7D7E - chains B and D of the 4 polymer chains in the assembly; structure by electron microscopy, 3.40 A resolution.

[Chain B (and D)]
Molecule: Polycystic kidney disease 2-like 1 protein
Organism: Mus musculus
Notes: chain D of this document is another copy of the same molecule, construct and numbering; everything in this record applies to it too
Reference sequence: A2A259 (PK2L1_MOUSE); numbering as in UniProt (aligned over 64-629)
Sequence (604 residues; each row starts with the number of its first residue):
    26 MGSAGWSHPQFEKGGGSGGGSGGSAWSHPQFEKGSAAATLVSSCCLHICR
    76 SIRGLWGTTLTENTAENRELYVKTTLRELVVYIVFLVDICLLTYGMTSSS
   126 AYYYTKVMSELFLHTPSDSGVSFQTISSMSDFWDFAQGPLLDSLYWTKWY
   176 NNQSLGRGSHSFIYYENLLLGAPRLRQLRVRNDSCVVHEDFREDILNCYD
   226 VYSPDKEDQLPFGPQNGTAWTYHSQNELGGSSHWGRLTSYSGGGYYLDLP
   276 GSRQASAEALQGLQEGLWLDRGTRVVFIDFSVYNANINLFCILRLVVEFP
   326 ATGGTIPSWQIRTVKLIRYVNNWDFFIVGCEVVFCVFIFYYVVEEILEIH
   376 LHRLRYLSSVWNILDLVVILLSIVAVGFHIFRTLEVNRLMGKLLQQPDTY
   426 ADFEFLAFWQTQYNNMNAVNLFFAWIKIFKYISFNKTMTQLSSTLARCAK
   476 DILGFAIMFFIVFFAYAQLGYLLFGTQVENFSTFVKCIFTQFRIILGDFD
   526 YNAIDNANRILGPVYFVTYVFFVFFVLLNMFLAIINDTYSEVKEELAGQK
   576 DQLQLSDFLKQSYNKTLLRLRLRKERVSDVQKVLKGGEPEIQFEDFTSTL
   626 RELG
Not modelled in the structure: 26-93, 576-629 (chain D: 26-93, 174-182, 574-629)
Cystine bridges: C210-C223
Covalently attached groups: N-acetylglucosamine (NAG) linked to N177, N207, N241
Construct notes: initiating methionine (26); expression tag (27-63)
Bound ions: Ca2+: E373, D390
Reported in the primary citation:
  - specificity-determining residues: D523
  - conformationally variable residues (order/disorder transition): K173 to G183

[Chain B / chain D interface]
Residue-residue contacts (94):
  Y119(B) with Q493(D), hydrogen bond
  S125(B) with T327(D)
  Y127(B) with G500(D); T501(D); Q502(D); E504(D); S507(D)
  Y128(B) with R261(D); L262(D), hydrophobic; I331(D), hydrophobic
  T130(B) with T501(D), hydrogen bond (side chain-backbone)
  V132(B) with T327(D); G328(D)
  E135(B) with S152(D)
  W174(B) with L292(D); R296(D)
  Y175(B) with M154(D), hydrophobic; S155(D); W158(D); L292(D); W293(D); L294(D), hydrogen bond (side chain-backbone)
  N176(B) with Q289(D); E290(D), hydrogen bond (side chain-backbone); L292(D)
  R182(B) with R296(D)
  Y189(B) with S152(D), hydrogen bond (side chain-backbone)
  Y190(B) with R296(D)
  E191(B) with R296(D), salt bridge
  N192(B) with T327(D)
  L195(B) with F216(D), hydrophobic
  W259(B) with R534(D), hydrogen bond (backbone-side chain); I535(D), hydrophobic
  G260(B) with R534(D), hydrogen bond (backbone-side chain)
  Y308(B) with F216(D), hydrophobic
  N309(B) with A326(D), hydrogen bond (side chain-backbone); T327(D)
  A310(B) with I220(D), hydrophobic; C223(D), hydrogen bond (backbone-side chain)
  N311(B) with C210(D), hydrogen bond (backbone-side chain); C223(D); Y224(D); R296(D); A326(D), hydrogen bond (side chain-backbone)
  I312(B) with V226(D), hydrophobic; T327(D)
  I336(B) with Q502(D)
  I342(B) with H213(D)
  Y344(B) with H213(D)
  V345(B) with V211(D); H213(D)
  M415(B) with F216(D), hydrophobic
  N440(B) with L498(D); N533(D)
  A443(B) with L494(D); L497(D), hydrophobic; L498(D), hydrophobic
  L446(B) with L497(D), hydrophobic
  F447(B) with A490(D), hydrophobic; Y491(D), hydrophobic
  W450(B) with A490(D), hydrophobic; Q493(D), hydrogen bond
  F454(B) with M483(D); V487(D), hydrophobic
  F459(B) with M483(D), hydrophobic
  T462(B) with G479(D); F480(D); M483(D), hydrogen bond; N554(D), hydrogen bond (backbone-side chain)
  M463(B) with F480(D), hydrophobic; M483(D), hydrophobic; N554(D)
  Q465(B) with N554(D); A558(D)
  L466(B) with F550(D), hydrophobic; L553(D), hydrophobic; N554(D), hydrogen bond (backbone-side chain)
  F514(B) with Y526(D); P538(D), hydrophobic; V542(D), hydrophobic
  F517(B) with V542(D), hydrophobic; V545(D), hydrophobic
  R518(B) with Y526(D)
  L521(B) with F541(D), hydrophobic; V545(D), hydrophobic
  D523(B) with F524(D)
  I559(B) with L557(D), hydrophobic
  T563(B) with L557(D); Y564(D)
  Y564(B) with Y564(D)
  V567(B) with Y564(D), hydrophobic
  E570(B) with K568(D)
  L571(B) with K568(D)
  Q574(B) with A572(D)
Other interface residues (no listed pair), chain B (69 interface residues in all): L95, T118, T122, A126, Y129, K131, Q178, H185, F187, L193, R261, T338, V444, I451, I453, T464, F556, I560
Other interface residues (no listed pair), chain D (78 interface residues in all): S153, V212, D215, D219, D225, D295, R299, G329, T330, D476, I482, I486, Y496, V503, N531, L536, F546, F549, V551, F556, I560, N561

[In short]
The interface between chain B and chain D involves 69 residues on one side and 78 on the other, with 15
hydrogen bonds and 1 salt bridge. Among the polar pairs are E191(B)-R296(D), Y119(B)-Q493(D) and
T130(B)-T501(D). Covalently linked N-acetylglucosamine: at N177(B), N207(B) and N241(B). The paper reports the
specificity determinant D523(B); conformational variability at K173(B).
Both chains are Polycystic kidney disease 2-like 1 protein (Mus musculus). Entry 7D7E (Structure of
PKD1L3-CTD/PKD2L1 in apo state) was determined by electron microscopy together with 7D7F from the same study.
